PDB entry 5HYW | X-ray diffraction, 3.01 A resolution | chains A and B

Chain A:
Name: F-box/LRR-repeat MAX2 homolog
Organism: Oryza sativa subsp. japonica
UniProtKB: Q5VMP0 (MAX2_ORYSJ); residue numbers follow UniProt; this construct covers 1-720
Amino-acid sequence (740 residues; row label = number of the first residue in the row; numbers below 1 keep their minus sign (Gly-19 is residue -19)):
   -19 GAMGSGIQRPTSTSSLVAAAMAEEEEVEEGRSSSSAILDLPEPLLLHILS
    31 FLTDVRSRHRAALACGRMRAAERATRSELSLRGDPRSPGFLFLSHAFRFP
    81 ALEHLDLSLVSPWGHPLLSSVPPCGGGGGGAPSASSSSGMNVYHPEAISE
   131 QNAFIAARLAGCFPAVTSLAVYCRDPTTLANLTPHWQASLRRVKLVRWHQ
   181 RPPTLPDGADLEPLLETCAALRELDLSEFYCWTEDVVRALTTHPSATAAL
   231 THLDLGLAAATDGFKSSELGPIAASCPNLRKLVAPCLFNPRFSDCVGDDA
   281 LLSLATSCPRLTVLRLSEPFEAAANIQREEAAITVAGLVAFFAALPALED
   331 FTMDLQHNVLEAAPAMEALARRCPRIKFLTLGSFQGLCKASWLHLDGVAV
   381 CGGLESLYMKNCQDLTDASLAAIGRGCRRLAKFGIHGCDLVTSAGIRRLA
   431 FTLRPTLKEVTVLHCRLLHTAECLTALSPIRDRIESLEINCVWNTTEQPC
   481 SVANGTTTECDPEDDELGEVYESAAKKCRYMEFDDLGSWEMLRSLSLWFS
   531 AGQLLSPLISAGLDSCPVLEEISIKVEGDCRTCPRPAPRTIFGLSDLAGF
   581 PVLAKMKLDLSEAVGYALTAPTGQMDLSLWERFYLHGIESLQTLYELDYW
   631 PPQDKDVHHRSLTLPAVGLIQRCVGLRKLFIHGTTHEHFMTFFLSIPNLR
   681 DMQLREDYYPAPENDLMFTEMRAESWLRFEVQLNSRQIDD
Unresolved in the structure: -19 to 17, 103-127, 302-308, 461-517, 560-569, 595-605, 636-638, 693-702
Differences from the reference sequence: expression tag (-19 to 0)
Swiss-Prot annotation at these positions:
  - mutagenesis: Pro21 (P21S: In d3; dwarf and high tillering phenotypes; when associated with W-36), Arg36 (R36W: In d3; dwarf and high tillering phenotypes; when associated with S-21)

Chain B:
Name: SKP1-like protein 1A
Organism: Arabidopsis thaliana
UniProtKB: Q39255 (SKP1A_ARATH); numbering as in UniProt (aligned over 1-160)
Amino-acid sequence (169 residues; each row starts with the number of its first residue; numbers below 1 keep their minus sign (Met-8 is residue -8)):
    -8 MDYKDDDDKMSAKKIVLKSSDGESFEVEEAVALESQTIAHMVEDDCVDNG
    42 VPLPNVTSKILAKVIEYCKRHVEAAASKAEAVEGAATSDDDLKAWDADFM
    92 KIDQATLFELILAANYLNIKNLLDLTCQTVADMIKGKTPEEIRTTFNIKN
   142 DFTPEEEEEVRRENQWAFE
Unresolved in the structure: -8 to 86
Differences from the reference sequence: expression tag (-8 to 0)

How chain A and chain B interact:
Residue-residue contacts (81; chain A residue first):
  Leu18(A) with Ile139(B), hydrophobic
  Leu24(A) with Ile102(B), hydrophobic; Asn106(B); Leu114(B), hydrophobic
  His27(A) with Leu114(B); Asp115(B), salt bridge; Cys118(B), hydrogen bond
  Ile28(A) with Cys118(B), hydrophobic; Ala122(B)
  Phe31(A) with Asp115(B); Cys118(B), hydrophobic; Gln119(B); Ala122(B), hydrophobic
  Leu32(A) with Ala122(B)
  Val35(A) with Phe159(B); Glu160(B)
  Arg36(A) with Glu160(B)
  Ser37(A) with Lys126(B); Gly127(B), hydrogen bond (side chain-backbone)
  His39(A) with Asn155(B), hydrogen bond (backbone-side chain); Ala158(B); Glu160(B), salt bridge
  Arg40(A) with Gly127(B), hydrogen bond (side chain-backbone); Lys128(B), hydrogen bond (side chain-backbone); Thr129(B)
  Ala41(A) with Ile133(B)
  Ala42(A) with Phe143(B); Val151(B), hydrophobic
  Leu43(A) with Arg134(B), hydrogen bond (backbone-side chain); Phe143(B); Glu148(B); Val151(B), hydrophobic; Arg152(B)
  Ala44(A) with Arg134(B), hydrogen bond (backbone-side chain); Asn141(B); Phe143(B)
  Cys45(A) with Ile139(B), hydrophobic; Phe143(B), hydrophobic
  Gly46(A) with Phe143(B)
  Arg49(A) with Val151(B); Glu154(B), salt bridge
  Arg53(A) with Val151(B); Glu154(B), salt bridge; Asn155(B), hydrogen bond
  Arg56(A) with Ala158(B)
  Leu59(A) with Trp157(B); Ala158(B), hydrophobic
  Ser60(A) with Ala158(B); Phe159(B), hydrogen bond (backbone-backbone)
  Leu61(A) with Trp157(B); Phe159(B)
  Arg62(A) with Gln156(B), hydrogen bond (side chain-backbone); Trp157(B), hydrogen bond (backbone-backbone); Ala158(B); Phe159(B)
  Gly63(A) with Trp157(B)
  Asp64(A) with Trp157(B)
  Ser67(A) with Trp157(B)
  Gly69(A) with Trp157(B)
  Phe70(A) with Trp157(B), hydrophobic
  Leu73(A) with Glu154(B); Trp157(B)
  Ser74(A) with Glu150(B); Glu154(B)
  Phe77(A) with Glu154(B)
  Leu89(A) with Phe159(B), hydrophobic
  Arg657(A) with Glu160(B), salt bridge
  Lys658(A) with Glu160(B), hydrogen bond (side chain-backbone)
  Arg680(A) with Asn155(B), hydrogen bond (side chain-backbone); Gln156(B); Ala158(B), hydrogen bond (side chain-backbone); Phe159(B); Glu160(B), salt bridge
  Asp681(A) with Phe159(B); Glu160(B), hydrogen bond (side chain-backbone)
  Gln683(A) with Phe159(B)
  Arg685(A) with Phe159(B)
  Asn714(A) with Gln156(B)
  Gln717(A) with Arg152(B), hydrogen bond
  Asp720(A) with Pro130(B); Arg152(B), salt bridge
Also at the interface, not in a pair above, chain A (49 interface residues in all): Leu20, Leu29, Asp34, Met48, Pro65, Tyr625, Phe660
Also at the interface, not in a pair above, chain B (34 interface residues in all): Phe99, Leu103, Lys111, Val121, Ile125, Glu149

In short:
Chain A and chain B form an interface of 49 and 34 residues respectively; the contacts include 16 hydrogen
bonds and 7 salt bridges. Polar pairs include His27(A)-Asp115(B), His39(A)-Glu160(B) and Arg49(A)-Glu154(B).
From UniProt: 2 mutagenesis sites on chain A.
Chain A is F-box/LRR-repeat MAX2 homolog (Oryza sativa subsp. japonica) and chain B is SKP1-like protein 1A
(Arabidopsis thaliana); the structure, The crystal structure of the D3-ASK1 complex, was determined by X-ray
diffraction (same publication as 5HZG).
